4P3Q - chain A; structure by X-ray diffraction, 1.35 A resolution.

== Chain A ==
Molecule: Dihydrofolate reductase
Organism: Escherichia coli
Notes: EC 1.5.1.3
Reference sequence: B1XC49 (B1XC49_ECODH); residues 1-159 here = UniProt positions 1-159
Sequence (159 residues; each row starts with the number of its first residue):
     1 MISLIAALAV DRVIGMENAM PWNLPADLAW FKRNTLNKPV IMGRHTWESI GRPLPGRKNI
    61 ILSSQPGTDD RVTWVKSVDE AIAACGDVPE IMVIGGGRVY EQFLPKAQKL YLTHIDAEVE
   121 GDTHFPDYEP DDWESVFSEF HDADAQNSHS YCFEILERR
Metal / ion sites: Ca2+ site 1: Asp-11, Glu-118; Ca2+ site 2: Asp-116, Arg-159
Ligand contacts:
  - folic acid (FOL): Ile-5, Ala-6, Ala-7, Met-20, Asp-27, Leu-28, Trp-30, Phe-31, Lys-32, Thr-46, Ile-50, Arg-52, Leu-54, Pro-55, Arg-57, Ile-94, Tyr-100, Thr-113
  - NADP (NAP; NADP nicotinamide-adenine-dinucleotide phosphate): Ala-6, Ala-7, Ile-14, Gly-15, Met-16, Asn-18, Ala-19, Met-20, Trp-22, Gly-43, Arg-44, His-45, Thr-46, Ser-49, Leu-62, Ser-63, Ser-64, Gln-65, Lys-76, Ser-77, Val-78, Ile-94, Gly-95, Gly-96, Gly-97, Arg-98, Val-99, Tyr-100, Gln-102, Thr-123
Reported in the primary citation:
  - conformationally variable residues (order/disorder transition): Arg-52, Pro-126 to Pro-130

== In short ==
Bound to chain A: folic acid and NADP. Asp-11 and Glu-118 form the Ca2+ site 1. The Ca2+ site 2 is built by
Asp-116 and Arg-159. From the paper: conformational variability at Arg-52 and Pro-126.
Chain A is Dihydrofolate reductase (Escherichia coli); the structure, Room-temperature WT DHFR, time-averaged
ensemble, was determined by X-ray diffraction together with 4PSS, 4PST, 4P3R, 4PTH and 4PTJ from the same
study.
